PDB entry 7K95 | X-ray diffraction, 1.90 A resolution | chains B and C of the 3 polymer chains in the assembly

# Chain B (and C)
Protein: Pre-mRNA 3'-end-processing factor FIP1
Organism: Homo sapiens
Notes: chain C of this document is another copy of the same molecule, construct and numbering; everything in this record applies to it too
UniProt: Q6UN15 (FIP1_HUMAN); numbering as in UniProt (aligned over 159-200)
Sequence (42 residues; row label = number of the first residue in the row):
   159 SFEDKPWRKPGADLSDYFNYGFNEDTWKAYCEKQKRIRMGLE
Disordered / not traced: 159-161 (chain C: 159-160, 192-200)

# How chain B and chain C interact
Contacting residue pairs (10; chain B residue first):
  K191(B) - Y178(C)
  Q192(B) - Y178(C)
  I195(B) - Y178(C)  hydrophobic
  I195(B) - F180(C)  hydrophobic
  R196(B) - Y178(C)
  R196(B) - G179(C)
  L199(B) - Y178(C)
  L199(B) - F180(C)  hydrophobic
  L199(B) - T184(C)
  E200(B) - T184(C)
Also at the interface, not in a pair above, chain B (7 interface residues in all): Y188
Also at the interface, not in a pair above, chain C (6 interface residues in all): N177, Y188

# Summary
Chain B and chain C form an interface of 7 and 6 residues respectively.
Chain B and chain C are both Pre-mRNA 3'-end-processing factor FIP1 (Homo sapiens); the structure, Crystal
structure of human CPSF30 in complex with hFip1, was determined by X-ray diffraction.
